Entry 2E2L (X-ray diffraction, 2.29 A resolution); this record covers chains A and B of the 6 polymer chains in the assembly.

[Chain A (and B)]
Protein: Formamidase
Source organism: Helicobacter pylori
Notes: EC 3.5.1.49; chain B of this document is another copy of the same molecule, construct and numbering; everything in this record applies to it too
UniProt: O25836 (AMIF_HELPY); residues 1-334 here = UniProt positions 1-334
Chain sequence (334 residues; each row starts with the number of its first residue):
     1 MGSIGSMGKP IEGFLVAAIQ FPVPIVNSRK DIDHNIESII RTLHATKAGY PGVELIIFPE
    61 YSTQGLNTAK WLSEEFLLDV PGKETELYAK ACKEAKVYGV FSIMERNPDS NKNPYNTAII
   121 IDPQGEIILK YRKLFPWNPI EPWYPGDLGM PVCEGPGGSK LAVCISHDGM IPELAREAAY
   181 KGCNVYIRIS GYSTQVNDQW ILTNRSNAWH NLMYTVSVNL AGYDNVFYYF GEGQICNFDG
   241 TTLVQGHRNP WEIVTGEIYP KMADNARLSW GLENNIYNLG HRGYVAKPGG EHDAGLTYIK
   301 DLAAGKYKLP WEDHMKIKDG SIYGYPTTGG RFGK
Disordered / not traced: 1-12, 223-227
Construct notes: engineered mutation Ser166 (Cys in O25836)
Residues lining bound ligands: formamide (ARF): Glu60, Tyr61, Lys133, Trp137, Glu141, Ser166, His167, Gly191, Tyr192
UniProt features mapped onto this chain:
  - active site: Glu60 (Proton acceptor), Lys133 (Proton donor)
  - mutagenesis: Asp168 (D168A: Loss of activity)
What the authors report for this chain:
  - binding site for formamide: Lys133 to Val152, Ser166 to Met170, Gly191 to Asn197
  - conformationally variable residues (loop rearrangement): Gly191 to Gln195, Gly295 to Lys300
  - mutagenesis - C166S: abolished catalytic activity (citing earlier work)

[How chain A and chain B interact]
Residue-residue contacts - 197 pairs, chain A then chain B:
  Leu134(A) - Arg282(B)  hydrogen bond (backbone-side chain)
  Phe135(A) - Asn278(B)
  Phe135(A) - Leu279(B)  hydrophobic
  Phe135(A) - Arg282(B)
  Pro136(A) - Gly283(B)
  Trp137(A) - Leu272(B)  hydrogen bond (side chain-backbone)
  Asn138(A) - Gly271(B)
  Asn138(A) - Leu272(B)
  Asn138(A) - Gly283(B)
  Asn138(A) - Tyr284(B)
  Asn138(A) - Val285(B)
  Pro139(A) - Gly271(B)
  Pro139(A) - Leu272(B)
  Pro139(A) - Tyr284(B)
  Pro139(A) - Val285(B)
  Ile140(A) - Leu272(B)  hydrophobic
  Glu141(A) - Val285(B)
  Pro142(A) - Val285(B)  hydrophobic
  Pro142(A) - Ala286(B)
  Trp143(A) - Ala286(B)
  Tyr144(A) - Ala286(B)  hydrophobic
  Tyr144(A) - Lys287(B)
  Pro145(A) - Arg282(B)
  Pro145(A) - Gly283(B)
  Gly146(A) - Arg282(B)  hydrogen bond (backbone-side chain)
  Gly149(A) - Gly295(B)
  His167(A) - Leu272(B)
  His167(A) - Asn275(B)
  His167(A) - Asn278(B)  hydrogen bond
  Met170(A) - Trp209(B)
  Met170(A) - His210(B)  hydrogen bond (backbone-side chain)
  Met170(A) - Asn275(B)
  Ile171(A) - Asn275(B)
  Ile171(A) - Leu279(B)  hydrophobic
  Pro172(A) - Arg176(B)
  Pro172(A) - His210(B)
  Glu173(A) - Arg176(B)  salt bridge
  Glu173(A) - Leu279(B)
  Glu173(A) - Leu296(B)
  Glu173(A) - Tyr298(B)
  Leu174(A) - Leu296(B)  hydrophobic
  Arg176(A) - Pro172(B)
  Arg176(A) - Glu173(B)  salt bridge
  Arg176(A) - Tyr298(B)
  Glu177(A) - Leu296(B)
  Glu177(A) - Thr297(B)  hydrogen bond
  Glu177(A) - Tyr298(B)  hydrogen bond (side chain-backbone)
  Ala179(A) - Trp311(B)
  Tyr180(A) - Thr297(B)
  Tyr180(A) - Tyr298(B)  hydrophobic
  Tyr180(A) - Asp301(B)  hydrogen bond
  Tyr180(A) - Lys306(B)
  Tyr180(A) - Tyr307(B)
  Tyr180(A) - Lys308(B)  hydrogen bond (side chain-backbone)
  Tyr180(A) - Pro310(B)
  Gln199(A) - Trp209(B)
  Gln199(A) - Asp239(B)  hydrogen bond (side chain-backbone)
  Leu202(A) - Leu202(B)  hydrophobic
  Leu202(A) - Arg205(B)
  Leu202(A) - Ser206(B)
  Leu202(A) - Trp209(B)  hydrophobic
  Thr203(A) - Trp209(B)
  Thr203(A) - His210(B)
  Arg205(A) - Leu202(B)
  Ser206(A) - Ser206(B)
  Ser206(A) - His210(B)
  Trp209(A) - Met170(B)
  Trp209(A) - Val196(B)  hydrophobic
  Trp209(A) - Gln199(B)
  Trp209(A) - Leu202(B)  hydrophobic
  Trp209(A) - Thr203(B)
  His210(A) - Met170(B)  hydrogen bond (side chain-backbone)
  His210(A) - Pro172(B)
  His210(A) - Thr203(B)
  His210(A) - Ser206(B)
  Asp239(A) - Gln199(B)  hydrogen bond (backbone-side chain)
  Arg267(A) - Trp311(B)
  Arg267(A) - Met315(B)
  Leu268(A) - Trp311(B)
  Leu268(A) - His314(B)
  Leu268(A) - Met315(B)
  Leu268(A) - Lys316(B)  hydrogen bond (backbone-backbone)
  Ser269(A) - Lys316(B)  hydrogen bond
  Ser269(A) - Ile317(B)
  Gly271(A) - Asn138(B)
  Gly271(A) - Pro139(B)
  Gly271(A) - Ile317(B)
  Leu272(A) - Trp137(B)  hydrogen bond (backbone-side chain)
  Leu272(A) - Asn138(B)
  Leu272(A) - Pro139(B)
  Leu272(A) - Ile140(B)  hydrophobic
  Leu272(A) - Tyr323(B)
  Asn274(A) - Met315(B)
  Asn275(A) - His167(B)  hydrogen bond
  Asn275(A) - Met170(B)
  Asn275(A) - Ile171(B)
  Ile276(A) - Tyr307(B)  hydrogen bond (backbone-side chain)
  Ile276(A) - Leu309(B)  hydrophobic
  Tyr277(A) - Leu309(B)  hydrophobic
  Tyr277(A) - Glu312(B)
  Tyr277(A) - Met315(B)  hydrophobic
  Tyr277(A) - Lys318(B)
  Asn278(A) - Phe135(B)
  Asn278(A) - His167(B)  hydrogen bond
  Leu279(A) - Phe135(B)  hydrophobic
  Leu279(A) - Ile171(B)  hydrophobic
  Leu279(A) - Glu173(B)
  Leu279(A) - Leu302(B)
  Leu279(A) - Tyr307(B)
  Gly280(A) - Tyr307(B)
  His281(A) - Tyr307(B)
  His281(A) - Glu312(B)  salt bridge
  Arg282(A) - Leu134(B)  hydrogen bond (side chain-backbone)
  Arg282(A) - Phe135(B)
  Arg282(A) - Pro145(B)
  Arg282(A) - Gly146(B)  hydrogen bond (side chain-backbone)
  Gly283(A) - Pro136(B)
  Gly283(A) - Asn138(B)
  Gly283(A) - Pro145(B)
  Tyr284(A) - Asn138(B)
  Tyr284(A) - Pro139(B)
  Tyr284(A) - Ile317(B)
  Tyr284(A) - Lys318(B)
  Tyr284(A) - Asp319(B)
  Val285(A) - Asn138(B)
  Val285(A) - Pro139(B)
  Val285(A) - Glu141(B)
  Val285(A) - Pro142(B)  hydrophobic
  Val285(A) - Gly320(B)
  Val285(A) - Phe332(B)
  Ala286(A) - Asn113(B)
  Ala286(A) - Pro142(B)
  Ala286(A) - Trp143(B)
  Ala286(A) - Tyr144(B)  hydrophobic
  Lys287(A) - Tyr144(B)
  Pro288(A) - Thr327(B)
  Pro288(A) - Thr328(B)
  Pro288(A) - Gly329(B)
  His292(A) - Leu302(B)
  His292(A) - Gly305(B)
  Gly295(A) - Gly149(B)
  Leu296(A) - Glu173(B)
  Leu296(A) - Leu174(B)  hydrophobic
  Leu296(A) - Glu177(B)
  Thr297(A) - Glu177(B)  hydrogen bond
  Thr297(A) - Tyr180(B)
  Tyr298(A) - Glu173(B)
  Tyr298(A) - Arg176(B)
  Tyr298(A) - Glu177(B)  hydrogen bond (backbone-side chain)
  Tyr298(A) - Tyr180(B)  hydrophobic
  Ile299(A) - Ile299(B)
  Ile299(A) - Ala303(B)
  Asp301(A) - Tyr180(B)  hydrogen bond
  Leu302(A) - Leu279(B)
  Leu302(A) - Ala294(B)  hydrophobic
  Ala303(A) - Ile299(B)
  Ala303(A) - Lys300(B)
  Ala303(A) - Ala303(B)  hydrophobic
  Gly305(A) - His292(B)
  Lys306(A) - Tyr180(B)
  Tyr307(A) - Arg176(B)
  Tyr307(A) - Tyr180(B)
  Tyr307(A) - Ile276(B)  hydrogen bond (side chain-backbone)
  Tyr307(A) - Leu279(B)  hydrophobic
  Tyr307(A) - Gly280(B)
  Tyr307(A) - His281(B)
  Lys308(A) - Tyr180(B)  hydrogen bond (backbone-side chain)
  Leu309(A) - Tyr180(B)  hydrophobic
  Leu309(A) - Ile276(B)  hydrophobic
  Leu309(A) - Tyr277(B)  hydrophobic
  Pro310(A) - Tyr180(B)
  Trp311(A) - Ala179(B)
  Trp311(A) - Arg267(B)
  Trp311(A) - Leu268(B)
  Glu312(A) - Tyr277(B)
  Glu312(A) - His281(B)  salt bridge
  His314(A) - Leu268(B)
  Met315(A) - Arg267(B)
  Met315(A) - Leu268(B)
  Met315(A) - Asn274(B)
  Met315(A) - Tyr277(B)  hydrophobic
  Lys316(A) - Leu268(B)  hydrogen bond (backbone-backbone)
  Lys316(A) - Ser269(B)  hydrogen bond
  Ile317(A) - Ser269(B)
  Ile317(A) - Gly271(B)
  Ile317(A) - Tyr284(B)
  Lys318(A) - Tyr277(B)
  Lys318(A) - Tyr284(B)
  Asp319(A) - Tyr284(B)
  Gly320(A) - Val285(B)
  Tyr325(A) - Val285(B)  hydrophobic
  Thr327(A) - Pro288(B)
  Thr328(A) - Pro288(B)
  Gly329(A) - Ala286(B)
  Gly329(A) - Pro288(B)
  Gly330(A) - Ala286(B)
  Phe332(A) - Val285(B)
Other interface residues (no listed pair), chain A (95 interface residues in all): Asn113, Lys181, Gly182, Val196, Asp198, Gly240, Trp270, Glu291, Asp293, Ala294, Lys300, Tyr323, Pro326
Other interface residues (no listed pair), chain B (96 interface residues in all): Asp147, Lys181, Gly182, Asp198, Gly240, Trp270, Glu273, Glu291, Tyr325, Pro326, Gly330

[Summary]
Chain A and chain B form an interface of 95 and 96 residues respectively, with 27 hydrogen bonds and 4 salt
bridges. Among the polar pairs are Glu173(A)-Arg176(B), His281(A)-Glu312(B) and Leu134(A)-Arg282(B). Chain A
binds formamide. From the paper: a binding site for formamide at Lys133(A), Ser166(A) and Gly191(A); C166S of
chain A abolishes catalytic activity.
Both chains are Formamidase (Helicobacter pylori). Entry 2E2L (Helicobacter pylori formamidase AmiF contains a
fine-tuned cysteine-glutamate-lysine catalytic triad) was determined by X-ray diffraction (same publication as
2DYU, 2DYV and 2E2K).
